Entry 8ILM (electron microscopy, 3.30 A resolution); this record covers chains A and E of the 19 polymer chains in the assembly.

# Chain A
Protein: Ribulose bisphosphate carboxylase large chain
From: Synechococcus elongatus PCC 6301
Notes: EC 4.1.1.39
UniProt: P00880 (RBL_SYNP6); residues 1-472 here = UniProt positions 1-472
Amino-acid sequence (472 residues; row label = number of the first residue in the row):
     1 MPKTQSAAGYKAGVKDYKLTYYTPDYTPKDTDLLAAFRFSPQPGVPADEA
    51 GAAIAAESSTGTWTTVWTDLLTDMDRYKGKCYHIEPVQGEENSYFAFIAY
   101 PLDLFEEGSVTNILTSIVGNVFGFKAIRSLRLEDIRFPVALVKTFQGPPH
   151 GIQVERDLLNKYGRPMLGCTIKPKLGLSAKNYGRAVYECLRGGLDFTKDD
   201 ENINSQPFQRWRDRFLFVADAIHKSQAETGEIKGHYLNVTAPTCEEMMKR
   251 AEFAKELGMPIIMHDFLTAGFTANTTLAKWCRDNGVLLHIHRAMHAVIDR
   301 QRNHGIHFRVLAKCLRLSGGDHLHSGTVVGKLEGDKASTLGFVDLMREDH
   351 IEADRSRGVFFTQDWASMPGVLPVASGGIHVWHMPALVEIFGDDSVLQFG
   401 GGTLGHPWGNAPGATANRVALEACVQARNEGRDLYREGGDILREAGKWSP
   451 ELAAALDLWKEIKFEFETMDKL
Not modelled in the structure: 1-13, 470-472
Curated features (UniProtKB/Swiss-Prot):
  - motif: Glu461 to Glu467 (Interacts with RbcX2)
  - active site (Proton acceptor): Lys172, His291
  - binding site (substrate): Asn120, Thr170, Lys174, Arg292, His324, Ser376
  - binding site (Mg(2+)): Lys198, Asp200, Glu201
  - site: Lys331 (Transition state stabilizer)
  - modified residue: Lys198 (N6-carboxylysine)
  - mutagenesis: Glu49 (E49A/C: Does not form the RbcL8-(RbcX2)8 complex), Ala53 (A53H: Wild-type formation of the RbcL8-(RbcX2)8 complex), Trp67 to Leu71 (Alters the RbcL-RbcS interface, RbcS cannot displace RbcX2 from assembly intermediate), Glu106 (E106Q: Protein aggregates, forms RbcL2-RbcX(2)2 homodimer intermediate poorly), Ala126 (A126Y: Reduced formation of the RbcL8-(RbcX2)8 complex), Arg212 (R212S: Forms stable homodimer in presence of RbcX2 but does not form RbcL8 form), Glu461 to Leu472 (Remains bound to GroEL), Phe464 (F464A: Remains bound to GroEL), Phe466 (F466A: Remains bound to GroEL)

# Chain E
Protein: Rubisco accumulation factor 1.2, chloroplastic
From: Arabidopsis thaliana
UniProt: Q9SR19 (RAF2_ARATH); residues 2-389 here correspond to UniProt positions 62-449 (UniProt number = residue number + 60)
Amino-acid sequence (389 residues; numbered 1 to 389; the number before each row is that of its first residue):
     1 MQQLYQPFRPPSSPIPTQFRSLDSAGKIEILAGRMALWFEYAPLISSLYT
    51 DGFTPPTIEELTGISSIEQNRLIVGAQVRDSILQSIHEPELISAFDTGGA
   101 ELLYEIRLLSTTQRVAAATFIIDRNIDSKGAQDLARAIKDYPNRRGDVGW
   151 LDFDYNLPGDCLSFLYYRQSRENKNPSDQRTSMLLQALGVAESEKAKNRL
   201 NTELYGDKEAEKEKEKKKKEEEVKAIRIPVVRLKFGEVAEATSVVVLPVC
   251 KAEEGEKKILEAPMEIIAGGDFKVVEAEKGWKRWVVLPSWNPVAAIGKGG
   301 VAVSFRDDRKVLPWDGKEEPLLVVADRVRNVVEADDGYYLVVAENGLKLE
   351 KGSDLKAREVKESLGMVVLVVRPPREDDDDWQTSHQNWD
Not modelled in the structure: 208-389
Differences from the reference sequence: initiating methionine (1)

# Interface between chain A and chain E
Residue-residue contacts (42):
  Asn160(A) - Ser66(E)
  Tyr162(A) - Ser66(E)
  Tyr162(A) - Ile67(E)  hydrophobic
  Gly163(A) - Asn70(E)
  Arg191(A) - Leu4(E)  hydrogen bond (side chain-backbone)
  Arg191(A) - Tyr5(E)  hydrogen bond (side chain-backbone)
  Gly192(A) - Tyr5(E)
  Glu228(A) - Leu4(E)  hydrogen bond (backbone-backbone)
  Thr229(A) - Gln3(E)
  Gly230(A) - Gln3(E)
  Glu333(A) - Asn143(E)
  Glu348(A) - Arg136(E)  salt bridge
  Glu352(A) - Gln169(E)
  Ala353(A) - Glu172(E)
  Asp354(A) - Arg144(E)  salt bridge
  Asp354(A) - Arg168(E)  salt bridge
  Arg355(A) - Glu172(E)
  Ser356(A) - Arg144(E)  hydrogen bond
  Arg357(A) - Arg144(E)
  Glu389(A) - Lys139(E)  salt bridge
  Asp393(A) - Arg107(E)  salt bridge
  Ala411(A) - Tyr5(E)
  Thr415(A) - Tyr5(E)
  Thr415(A) - Pro7(E)
  Arg418(A) - Phe8(E)
  Val419(A) - Phe8(E)  hydrophobic
  Glu422(A) - Phe8(E)
  Gln426(A) - Gln77(E)  hydrogen bond
  Arg428(A) - Arg107(E)
  Arg428(A) - Leu108(E)
  Asn429(A) - Val74(E)
  Asn429(A) - Gln77(E)
  Asn429(A) - Val78(E)
  Asn429(A) - Arg107(E)
  Asn429(A) - Arg114(E)  hydrogen bond (backbone-side chain)
  Glu430(A) - Ser81(E)  hydrogen bond (backbone-side chain)
  Glu430(A) - Thr111(E)
  Glu430(A) - Arg114(E)
  Gly431(A) - Ser110(E)
  Gly431(A) - Thr111(E)
  Gly431(A) - Arg114(E)
  Trp448(A) - Pro11(E)
Also at the interface, not in a pair above, chain A (30 interface residues in all): Gly193
Also at the interface, not in a pair above, chain E (30 interface residues in all): Gln6, Arg9, Pro56, Tyr104, Leu109

# Summary
The chain A/chain E interface involves 30 residues from each chain; the contacts include 7 hydrogen bonds and
5 salt bridges. Polar contacts include Glu348(A)-Arg136(E), Asp354(A)-Arg144(E) and Asp354(A)-Arg168(E).
Here chain A is Ribulose bisphosphate carboxylase large chain (Synechococcus elongatus PCC 6301) and chain E
is Rubisco accumulation factor 1.2, chloroplastic (Arabidopsis thaliana). Entry 8ILM (The cryo-EM structure of
eight Rubisco large subunits (RbcL), two Arabidopsis thaliana Rubisco accumulation factors 1 ...) was
determined by electron microscopy together with 8ILB, 8IO2, 8IOJ and 8IOL from the same study.
